PDB entry 3GI4 | X-ray diffraction, 1.85 A resolution | chains A and B

== Chain A (and B) ==
Name: Protease
From: Human immunodeficiency virus 1
Notes: chain B of this document is another copy of the same molecule, construct and numbering; everything in this record applies to it too
Reference sequence: O38732 (O38732_9HIV1); residues 1-99 here = UniProt positions 1-99
Sequence (99 residues; each row starts with the number of its first residue):
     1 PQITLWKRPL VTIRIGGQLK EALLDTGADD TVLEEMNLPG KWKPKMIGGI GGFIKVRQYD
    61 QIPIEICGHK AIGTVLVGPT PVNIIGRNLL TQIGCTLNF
Differences from the reference sequence: engineered mutation Lys7 (Gln in O38732)
Small-molecule neighbours: K60 (5S)-N-[(1S,2R)-3-[(1,3-Benzodioxol-5-ylsulfonyl)(2-methylpropyl)amino]-2-hydroxy-1-(phenylmethyl)propyl]-2-oxo-3-[3-(tr ifluoromethyl)phenyl]-5-oxazolidinecarboxamide): Leu23, Asp25, Gly27, Ala28, Asp29, Gly48, Gly49, Ile50, Phe53, Pro81, Val82, Ile84
Reported in the primary citation:
  - catalytic residues: Asp25 (citing earlier work)
  - binding site for K60: Asp25, Gly27, Ala28, Asp29, Asp30, Gly48, Ile50

== How chain A and chain B interact ==
Contacting residue pairs - 96 pairs, chain A then chain B:
  Pro1(A) with Leu97(B); Asn98(B); Phe99(B), hydrogen bond (backbone-backbone)
  Gln2(A) with Thr96(B), hydrogen bond; Leu97(B); Asn98(B), hydrogen bond
  Ile3(A) with Thr96(B); Leu97(B), hydrogen bond (backbone-backbone); Phe99(B), hydrophobic
  Leu5(A) with Thr26(B); Arg87(B), hydrogen bond (backbone-side chain); Thr91(B); Cys95(B)
  Trp6(A) with Arg87(B), hydrogen bond (backbone-side chain); Thr91(B)
  Lys7(A) with Arg87(B)
  Arg8(A) with Asp29(B), salt bridge; Arg87(B)
  Pro9(A) with Thr26(B); Arg87(B); Leu97(B), hydrophobic
  Leu23(A) with Gly27(B)
  Leu24(A) with Thr26(B), hydrogen bond (backbone-side chain); Gly27(B)
  Asp25(A) with Asp25(B); Thr26(B); Gly27(B)
  Thr26(A) with Leu5(B); Pro9(B); Leu24(B), hydrogen bond (side chain-backbone); Asp25(B); Thr26(B), hydrogen bond (side chain-backbone); Leu97(B)
  Gly27(A) with Leu23(B); Asp25(B), hydrogen bond (backbone-side chain)
  Asp29(A) with Arg8(B), salt bridge
  Gly48(A) with Ile50(B)
  Gly49(A) with Ile50(B)
  Ile50(A) with Gly49(B); Ile50(B), hydrogen bond (backbone-backbone); Ile54(B)
  Gly51(A) with Ile50(B), hydrogen bond (backbone-backbone); Gly51(B); Gly52(B)
  Gly52(A) with Ile50(B); Gly51(B)
  Ile54(A) with Ile50(B), hydrophobic; Gly51(B)
  Cys67(A) with Phe99(B), hydrophobic
  His69(A) with Phe99(B)
  Thr80(A) with Ile50(B)
  Pro81(A) with Gly49(B); Ile50(B)
  Arg87(A) with Leu5(B), hydrogen bond (side chain-backbone); Trp6(B), hydrogen bond (side chain-backbone); Lys7(B); Arg8(B); Pro9(B)
  Leu90(A) with Leu5(B), hydrophobic
  Thr91(A) with Leu5(B); Trp6(B)
  Ile93(A) with Phe99(B)
  Gly94(A) with Asn98(B); Phe99(B)
  Cys95(A) with Leu5(B); Leu97(B), hydrophobic; Asn98(B); Phe99(B), hydrophobic
  Thr96(A) with Gln2(B), hydrogen bond; Ile3(B); Thr4(B); Thr96(B); Leu97(B); Asn98(B), hydrogen bond (backbone-backbone)
  Leu97(A) with Pro1(B); Gln2(B); Ile3(B), hydrogen bond (backbone-backbone); Pro9(B), hydrophobic; Leu24(B); Thr26(B); Cys95(B), hydrophobic; Thr96(B); Leu97(B), hydrophobic
  Asn98(A) with Pro1(B); Gln2(B), hydrogen bond; Gly94(B); Cys95(B); Thr96(B), hydrogen bond (backbone-backbone); Asn98(B), hydrogen bond
  Phe99(A) with Pro1(B), hydrogen bond (backbone-backbone); Ile3(B), hydrophobic; Leu24(B), hydrophobic; His69(B); Ile93(B); Gly94(B); Cys95(B), hydrophobic
Also at the interface, not in a pair above, chain A (40 interface residues in all): Thr4, Val32, Ile47, Phe53, Ile66, Ile84
Also at the interface, not in a pair above, chain B (38 interface residues in all): Val32, Ile47, Gly48, Phe53, Cys67, Thr80, Ile84, Leu90

== Summary ==
The interface between chain A and chain B involves 40 residues on one side and 38 on the other, with 21
hydrogen bonds and 2 salt bridges. Polar pairs include Arg8(A)-Asp29(B), Gln2(A)-Thr96(B) and
Gln2(A)-Asn98(B). The paper reports the catalytic residue Asp25(A); a binding site for K60 at Asp25(A),
Gly27(A) and Ala28(A) among others.
Chain A and chain B are both Protease (Human immunodeficiency virus 1); the structure, Crystal structure of
protease inhibitor, KB60 in complex with wild type HIV-1 protease, was determined by X-ray diffraction
together with 3GI5 and 3GI6 from the same study.
